Entry 4R02 (X-ray diffraction, 2.50 A resolution); this record covers chains F and G of the 28 polymer chains in the assembly.

[Chain F]
Molecule: Probable proteasome subunit alpha type-7
From: Saccharomyces cerevisiae
Notes: EC 3.4.25.1
UniProtKB: P21242 (PSA7_YEAST); residues -3 to 284 here correspond to UniProt positions 1-288 (UniProt number = residue number + 4)
Sequence (288 residues; row label = number of the first residue in the row; numbers below 1 keep their minus sign (Met-3 is residue -3)):
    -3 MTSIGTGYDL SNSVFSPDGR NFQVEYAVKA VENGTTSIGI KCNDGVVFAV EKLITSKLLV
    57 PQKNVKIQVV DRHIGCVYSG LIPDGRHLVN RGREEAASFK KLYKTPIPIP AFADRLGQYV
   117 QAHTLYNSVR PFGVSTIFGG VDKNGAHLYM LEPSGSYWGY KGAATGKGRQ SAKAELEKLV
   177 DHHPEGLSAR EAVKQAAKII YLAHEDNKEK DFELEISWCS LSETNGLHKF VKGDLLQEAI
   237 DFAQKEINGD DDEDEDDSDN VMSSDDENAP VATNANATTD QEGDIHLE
Disordered / not traced: -3 to 1, 245-284
Curated features (UniProtKB/Swiss-Prot):
  - modified residue: Thr-2 (N-acetylthreonine)

[Chain G]
Molecule: Proteasome subunit alpha type-1
From: Saccharomyces cerevisiae
Notes: EC 3.4.25.1
UniProtKB: P21243 (PSA1_YEAST); residues -8 to 243 here correspond to UniProt positions 1-252 (UniProt number = residue number + 9)
Sequence (252 residues; row label = number of the first residue in the row; numbers below 1 keep their minus sign (Met-8 is residue -8)):
    -8 MSGAAAASAA GYDRHITIFS PEGRLYQVEY AFKATNQTNI NSLAVRGKDC TVVISQKKVP
    52 DKLLDPTTVS YIFCISRTIG MVVNGPIPDA RNAALRAKAE AAEFRYKYGY DMPCDVLAKR
   112 MANLSQIYTQ RAYMRPLGVI LTFVSVDEEL GPSIYKTDPA GYYVGYKATA TGPKQQEITT
   172 NLENHFKKSK IDHINEESWE KVVEFAITHM IDALGTEFSK NDLEVGVATK DKFFTLSAEN
   232 IEERLVAIAE QD
Disordered / not traced: -8 to 1, 243
Metal / ion sites: Mg2+: Thr8, Tyr119, Arg122, Met125

[How chain F and chain G interact]
Pairs across the interface (61; chain F residue first):
  Thr2(F) with His6(G)
  Gly3(F) with His6(G)
  Tyr4(F) with Arg5(G); His6(G); Tyr21(G)
  Ser9(F) with Arg126(G)
  Val10(F) with His6(G); Gln18(G)
  Phe11(F) with Gln18(G), hydrogen bond (backbone-side chain); Tyr21(G); Ala22(G), hydrophobic; Ala25(G), hydrophobic; Arg126(G); Pro127(G)
  Ser12(F) with Tyr21(G)
  Pro13(F) with Tyr21(G), hydrophobic; Lys24(G), hydrogen bond (backbone-side chain)
  Gly15(F) with Tyr21(G); Ala25(G)
  Lys37(F) with Asp56(G), salt bridge
  Asp110(F) with Arg82(G)
  Gln114(F) with Arg82(G), hydrogen bond (side chain-backbone); Asn83(G); Leu86(G)
  Gln117(F) with Pro79(G); Asp80(G); Asn83(G), hydrogen bond; Arg126(G)
  Thr120(F) with Arg126(G), hydrogen bond (backbone-side chain)
  Leu121(F) with Tyr124(G); Arg126(G); Leu128(G), hydrophobic
  Tyr122(F) with Tyr124(G); Met125(G), hydrophobic
  Ser150(F) with Pro79(G)
  Gly151(F) with Pro79(G)
  Ser152(F) with Ile78(G); Pro79(G)
  Tyr153(F) with Arg82(G), hydrogen bond (backbone-side chain)
  Trp154(F) with Leu55(G), hydrophobic; Thr59(G); Val60(G), hydrophobic; Ser61(G); Tyr62(G); Ile78(G), hydrophobic; Arg82(G)
  Gly155(F) with Leu55(G); Asp56(G), hydrogen bond (backbone-backbone); Thr59(G), hydrogen bond (backbone-side chain)
  Tyr156(F) with Leu54(G); Leu55(G), hydrophobic; Asp56(G)
  Lys157(F) with Lys53(G); Leu54(G), hydrogen bond (backbone-backbone); Leu55(G)
  Gly158(F) with Leu54(G)
  Lys169(F) with Leu54(G)
  Leu172(F) with Leu54(G), hydrophobic
  Glu173(F) with Lys53(G); Leu54(G)
  Asp177(F) with Lys53(G), salt bridge
Interface residues without a listed pair, chain F (33 interface residues in all): Leu6, Asp14, Tyr145, Val176
Interface residues without a listed pair, chain G (30 interface residues in all): Tyr3, Asp52, Pro57, Gly129

[In short]
The interface between chain F and chain G involves 33 residues on one side and 30 on the other; the contacts
include 9 hydrogen bonds and 2 salt bridges. Polar pairs include Lys37(F)-Asp56(G), Asp177(F)-Lys53(G) and
Phe11(F)-Gln18(G).
Chain F is Probable proteasome subunit alpha type-7 and chain G is Proteasome subunit alpha type-1, both from
Saccharomyces cerevisiae; the structure, yCP in complex with BSc4999 (alpha-Keto Phenylamide), was determined
by X-ray diffraction.
